PDB entry 5LI7 | X-ray diffraction, 1.58 A resolution | chains A and B

== Chain A (and B) ==
Name: Putative cytochrome P450 126
From: Mycobacterium tuberculosis (strain CDC 1551 / Oshkosh)
Notes: EC 1.14.-.-; chain B of this document is another copy of the same molecule, construct and numbering; everything in this record applies to it too
Reference sequence: P9WPN8 (CP126_MYCTO); residues 1-414 here = UniProt positions 1-414
Sequence (414 residues; numbered 1 to 414; the number before each row is that of its first residue):
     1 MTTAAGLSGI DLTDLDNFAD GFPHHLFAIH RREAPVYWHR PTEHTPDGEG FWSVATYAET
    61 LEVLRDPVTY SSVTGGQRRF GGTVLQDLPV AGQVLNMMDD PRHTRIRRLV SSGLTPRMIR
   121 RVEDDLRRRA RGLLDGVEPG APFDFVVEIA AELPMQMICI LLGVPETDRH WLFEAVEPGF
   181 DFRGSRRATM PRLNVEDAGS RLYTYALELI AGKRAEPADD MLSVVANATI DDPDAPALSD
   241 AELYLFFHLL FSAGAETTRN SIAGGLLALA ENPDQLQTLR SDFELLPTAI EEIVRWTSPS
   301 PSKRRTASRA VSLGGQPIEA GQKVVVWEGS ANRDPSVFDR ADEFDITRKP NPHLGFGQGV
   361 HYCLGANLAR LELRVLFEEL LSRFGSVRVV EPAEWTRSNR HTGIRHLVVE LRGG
Unresolved in the structure: 1-6, 177-200, 229-237, 413-414 (chain B: 1-6, 177-201, 229-237, 413-414)
Bound ions: heme Fe: Cys363 (together with 6XD)
Ligand contacts:
  - 6XD (1-(1-adamantyl)-3-(3-imidazol-1-ylpropyl)urea): Val90, Val94, Asn96, Met97, Leu245, His248, Leu249, Ser252, Ala253, Thr257, Ser300, Cys363
  - heme (HEM): Leu64, Thr83, Leu95, Asn96, His103, Arg107, Met157, Leu161, Leu249, Leu250, Ala253, Thr257, Thr258, Ser261, Pro299, Ser300, Lys303, Arg305, Glu328, Gly355, Phe356, Gly357, Val360, His361, Tyr362, Cys363, Leu364, Gly365, Leu368, Ala369
Swiss-Prot annotation at these positions:
  - binding site (heme): Cys363
From the paper describing this entry:
  - binding site for 6XD: Asn96, Ser252
  - conformationally variable residues: Gln86, Arg400

== Interface between chain A and chain B ==
Contacting residue pairs (38):
  Glu43(A) - Ala211(B)
  Pro46(A) - Asp240(B)
  Asp47(A) - Arg214(B)
  Asp47(A) - Ser239(B)
  Asp47(A) - Asp240(B)  hydrogen bond (backbone-side chain)
  Gly48(A) - Arg214(B)
  Arg79(A) - Gln93(B)
  Arg79(A) - Arg102(B)
  Arg79(A) - Glu242(B)  salt bridge
  Phe80(A) - Gln93(B)
  Phe80(A) - Ser239(B)
  Phe80(A) - Glu242(B)
  Gln86(A) - Tyr203(B)  hydrogen bond
  Gln86(A) - Leu207(B)
  Gln86(A) - Asp240(B)
  Gln86(A) - Ala241(B)
  Asp87(A) - Ala241(B)
  Pro89(A) - Pro89(B)
  Pro89(A) - Ala241(B)
  Gly92(A) - Arg79(B)  hydrogen bond (backbone-side chain)
  Gln93(A) - Arg79(B)
  Gln93(A) - Phe80(B)
  Arg102(A) - Arg79(B)
  Tyr203(A) - Gln86(B)  hydrogen bond
  Ala211(A) - Glu43(B)
  Arg214(A) - Asp47(B)
  Arg214(A) - Gly48(B)
  Ser239(A) - Asp47(B)
  Ser239(A) - Phe80(B)
  Asp240(A) - Pro46(B)
  Asp240(A) - Asp47(B)  hydrogen bond (backbone-side chain)
  Asp240(A) - Gln86(B)
  Ala241(A) - Phe80(B)  hydrophobic
  Ala241(A) - Gln86(B)
  Ala241(A) - Asp87(B)
  Ala241(A) - Pro89(B)
  Glu242(A) - Arg79(B)  salt bridge
  Glu242(A) - Phe80(B)
Other interface residues (no listed pair), chain A (21 interface residues in all): Val90, Leu207
Other interface residues (no listed pair), chain B (21 interface residues in all): Val90, Gly92

== Summary ==
Chain A and chain B each contribute 21 residues to their interface, with 5 hydrogen bonds and 2 salt bridges.
Polar contacts include Arg79(A)-Glu242(B), Asp47(A)-Asp240(B) and Gln86(A)-Tyr203(B). Ligands of chain A: heme
and compound 6XD. The paper reports a binding site for 6XD at Asn96(A) and Ser252(A); conformational
variability at Gln86(A) and Arg400(A).
Both chains are Putative cytochrome P450 126 (Mycobacterium tuberculosis (strain CDC 1551 / Oshkosh)). Entry
5LI7 (Crystal structure of Mycobacterium tuberculosis CYP126A1 in complex with
1-(3-(1H-imidazol-1-yl)propyl)-3-((3s,5s,7s)-adamantan-1-yl)urea) was determined by X-ray diffraction (same
publication as 5LI6, 5LI8 and 5LIE).
